Entry 8F7P (X-ray diffraction, 2.74 A resolution); this record covers chains A and B.

# Chain A (and B)
Protein: Serine/threonine-protein kinase B-raf
From: Homo sapiens
Notes: EC 2.7.11.1; chain B of this document is another copy of the same molecule, construct and numbering; everything in this record applies to it too
UniProtKB: P15056 (BRAF_HUMAN); numbering as in UniProt (aligned over 441-723)
Sequence (283 residues; each row starts with the number of its first residue):
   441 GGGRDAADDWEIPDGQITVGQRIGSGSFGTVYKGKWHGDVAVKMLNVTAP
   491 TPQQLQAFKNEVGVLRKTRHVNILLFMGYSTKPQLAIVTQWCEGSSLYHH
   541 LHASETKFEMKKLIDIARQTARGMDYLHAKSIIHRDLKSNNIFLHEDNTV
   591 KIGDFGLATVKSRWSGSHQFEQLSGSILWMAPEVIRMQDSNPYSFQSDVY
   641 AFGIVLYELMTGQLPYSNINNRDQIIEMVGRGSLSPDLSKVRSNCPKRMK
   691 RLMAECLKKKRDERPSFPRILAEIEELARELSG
Disordered / not traced: 441-448, 601-614, 628-631, 722-723 (chain B: 441-447, 607-612, 629-631, 722-723)
Differences from the reference sequence: conflict Gly441 (Leu in P15056), Gly443 (Arg in P15056), Ala446 (Ser in P15056), Ala447 (Ser in P15056), Ala543 (Ile in P15056), Ser544 (Ile in P15056), Lys551 (Ile in P15056), Arg562 (Gln in P15056), Asn588 (Leu in P15056), Ser630 (Lys in P15056), Glu667 (Phe in P15056), Ser673 (Tyr in P15056), Arg688 (Ala in P15056), Ser706 (Leu in P15056), Glu713 (Ser in P15056), Glu716 (Leu in P15056), Glu720 (Ser in P15056), Ser722 (Pro in P15056), Gly723 (Lys in P15056); variant Arg709 (Gln in P15056)
Residues lining bound ligands: K81 (N-{3-[2-(2-hydroxyethoxy)-6-(morpholin-4-yl)pyridin-4-yl]-4-methylphenyl}-2-(trifluoromethyl)pyridine-4-carboxamide): Ile463, Val471, Ala481, Val482, Lys483, Glu501, Val504, Leu505, Thr508, Ile513, Leu514, Ile527, Thr529, Gln530, Trp531, Cys532, Leu567, Ile572, His574, Phe583, Ile592, Gly593, Asp594, Phe595
UniProt features mapped onto this chain:
  - active site: Asp576 (Proton acceptor)
  - binding site (ATP): Ile463 to Val471, Lys483
  - modified residue: Arg671 (Omega-N-methylarginine)
  - cross-link: Lys578 (Glycyl lysine isopeptide (Lys-Gly) (interchain with G-Cter in ubiquitin))
What the authors report for this chain:
  - binding site for K81: Lys483, Glu501, Thr529, Cys532, Asp594

# Chain A / chain B interface
Contacting residue pairs - 49 pairs, chain A then chain B:
  Trp450(A) with Arg506(B); Lys507(B); Thr508(B); Arg509(B); Tyr566(B)
  Lys475(A) with Arg562(B); Glu715(B), salt bridge; Arg719(B)
  His477(A) with His510(B), hydrogen bond (backbone-side chain); Arg562(B); Asp565(B), salt bridge; Ala569(B)
  Gly478(A) with Arg562(B)
  Asp479(A) with Arg562(B), salt bridge
  Leu505(A) with Arg509(B)
  Arg506(A) with Trp450(B); Arg509(B), hydrogen bond (backbone-side chain)
  Lys507(A) with Trp450(B)
  Thr508(A) with Trp450(B); Arg509(B), hydrogen bond (backbone-side chain)
  Arg509(A) with Trp450(B); Leu505(B); Arg506(B), hydrogen bond (side chain-backbone); Thr508(B), hydrogen bond (side chain-backbone); Arg509(B); Phe516(B), hydrogen bond (side chain-backbone); Met517(B)
  His510(A) with His477(B), hydrogen bond (side chain-backbone); Leu515(B)
  Val511(A) with Leu515(B); Gln530(B)
  Leu515(A) with His510(B); Val511(B)
  Phe516(A) with Arg509(B), hydrogen bond (backbone-side chain)
  Met517(A) with Arg509(B)
  Gln530(A) with Val511(B)
  Arg562(A) with Lys475(B); His477(B); Gly478(B); Asp479(B), salt bridge
  Asp565(A) with His477(B), salt bridge
  Tyr566(A) with Trp450(B); His477(B)
  Ala569(A) with His477(B)
  Lys570(A) with Asp449(B); Trp450(B)
  Glu586(A) with Asn588(B)
  Asn588(A) with Glu586(B)
  Glu715(A) with Lys475(B), salt bridge
Interface residues without a listed pair, chain A (29 interface residues in all): Asp449, Trp476, Thr589, Leu711, Arg719
Interface residues without a listed pair, chain B (28 interface residues in all): Trp476, Lys570, Leu711

# In short
Chain A and chain B form an interface of 29 and 28 residues respectively, with 8 hydrogen bonds and 6 salt
bridges. Polar pairs include Lys475(A)-Glu715(B), His477(A)-Asp565(B) and Asp479(A)-Arg562(B). Chain A binds
compound K81. From the paper: a binding site for K81 at Lys483(A), Glu501(A) and Thr529(A) among others.
Both chains are Serine/threonine-protein kinase B-raf (Homo sapiens). Entry 8F7P (BRAF kinase in complex with
LXH254 (naporafenib)) was determined by X-ray diffraction (same publication as 8F7O).
